PDB entry 6ZD0 | electron microscopy, 4.60 A resolution (low resolution: residue-level contacts below are approximate; hydrogen-bond / salt-bridge calls are withheld) | chains A and C of the 6 polymer chains in the assembly

== Chain A (and C) ==
Name: Thiol-activated cytolysin
Organism: Streptococcus intermedius
Notes: chain C of this document is another copy of the same molecule, construct and numbering; everything in this record applies to it too
Reference sequence: Q9LCB8 (Q9LCB8_STRIT); residue numbers follow UniProt; this construct covers 34-532
Chain sequence (535 residues; numbered -2 to 532; the number before each row is that of its first residue; numbers below 1 keep their minus sign (Met-2 is residue -2)):
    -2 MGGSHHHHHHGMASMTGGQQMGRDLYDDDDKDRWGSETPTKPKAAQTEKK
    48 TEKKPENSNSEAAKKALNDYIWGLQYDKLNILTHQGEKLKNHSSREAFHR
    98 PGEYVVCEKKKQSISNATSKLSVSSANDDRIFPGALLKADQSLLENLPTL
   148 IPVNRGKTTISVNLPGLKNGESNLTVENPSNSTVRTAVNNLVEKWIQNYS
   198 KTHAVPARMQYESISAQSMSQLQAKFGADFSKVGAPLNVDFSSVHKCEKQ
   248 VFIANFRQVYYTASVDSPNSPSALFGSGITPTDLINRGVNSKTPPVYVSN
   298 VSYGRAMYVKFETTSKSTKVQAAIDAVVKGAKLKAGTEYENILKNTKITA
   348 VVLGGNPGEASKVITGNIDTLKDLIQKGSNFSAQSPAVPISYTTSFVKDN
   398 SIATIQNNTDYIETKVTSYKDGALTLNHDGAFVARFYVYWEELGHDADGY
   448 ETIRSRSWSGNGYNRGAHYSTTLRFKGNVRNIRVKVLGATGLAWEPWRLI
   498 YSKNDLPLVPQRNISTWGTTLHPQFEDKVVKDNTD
Not modelled in the structure: -2 to 55, 327-334, 351-355, 529-532
Construct notes: initiating methionine (-2); expression tag (-1 to 33); engineered mutation Cys104 (Ile in Q9LCB8), Cys244 (Gly in Q9LCB8)
What the authors report for this chain:
  - conformationally variable residues (helix shift): Leu340

== Chain A / chain C interface ==
Contacting residue pairs (18):
  Asn166(A) - Asn187(C)
  Asn170(A) - Ser179(C)
  Thr199(A) - Gln381(C)
  His200(A) - Gln381(C)
  Ala201(A) - Glu356(C)
  Ala201(A) - Ser382(C)
  Val202(A) - Glu356(C)
  Pro203(A) - Glu356(C)
  Pro203(A) - Ala357(C)
  Arg205(A) - Val349(C)
  Ser264(A) - Ile148(C)
  Pro265(A) - Pro149(C)
  Asn266(A) - Pro149(C)
  Asn397(A) - Leu147(C)
  Ser499(A) - Arg471(C)
  Asp502(A) - Pro98(C)
  Asp502(A) - Gly99(C)
  Leu503(A) - Pro98(C)
Interface residues without a listed pair, chain A (25 interface residues in all): Ser158, Ala204, Met206, Tyr208, Glu209, Ile372, Gln373, Asp396, Ile399, Pro504
Interface residues without a listed pair, chain C (20 interface residues in all): Arg97, Pro145, Thr183, Pro233, Ser358, Ile361, Ala380

== Summary ==
Chain A and chain C form an interface of 25 and 20 residues respectively. From the paper: conformational
variability at Leu340(A).
Both chains are Thiol-activated cytolysin (Streptococcus intermedius). Entry 6ZD0 (Disulfide-locked early
prepore intermedilysin-CD59) was determined by electron microscopy.
